2Y8T - chains A and B; structure by X-ray diffraction, 1.95 A resolution.

Chain A:
Name: Apical membrane antigen, putative
Source organism: Toxoplasma gondii
Notes: fragment: domains i/ii/iii, residues 64-484
Reference sequence: B9QC59 (B9QC59_TOXGO); residues 64-484 here = UniProt positions 64-484
Chain sequence (432 residues; row label = number of the first residue in the row):
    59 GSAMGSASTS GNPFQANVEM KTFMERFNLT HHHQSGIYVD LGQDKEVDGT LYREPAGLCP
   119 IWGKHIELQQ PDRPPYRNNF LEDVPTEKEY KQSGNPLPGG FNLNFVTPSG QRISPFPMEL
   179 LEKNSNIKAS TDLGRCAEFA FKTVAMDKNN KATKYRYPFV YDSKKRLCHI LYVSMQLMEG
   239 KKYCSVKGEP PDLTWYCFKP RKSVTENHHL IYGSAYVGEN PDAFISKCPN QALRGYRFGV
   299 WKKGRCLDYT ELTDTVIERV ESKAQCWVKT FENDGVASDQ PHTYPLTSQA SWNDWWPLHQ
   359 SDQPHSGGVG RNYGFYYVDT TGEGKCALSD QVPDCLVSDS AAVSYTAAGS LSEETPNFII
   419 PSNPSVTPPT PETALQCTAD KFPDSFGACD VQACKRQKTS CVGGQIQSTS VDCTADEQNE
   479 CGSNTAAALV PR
Unresolved in the structure: 59-67, 340-359, 422-425, 480-490
Differences from the reference sequence: expression tag (59-63, 485-490)
Disulfide bonds: Cys117-Cys286, Cys194-Cys226, Cys242-Cys255, Cys304-Cys393, Cys324-Cys384, Cys435-Cys459, Cys447-Cys471, Cys452-Cys479
Glycans and other covalent adducts: N-acetylglucosamine (NAG) linked to Asn86

Chain B:
Name: Rhoptry neck protein 2
Reference sequence: B9QQC1 (B9QQC1_TOXGO); residues 1297-1333 here correspond to UniProt positions 235-271 (UniProt number = residue number - 1062)
Chain sequence (37 residues; numbered 1297 to 1333; the number before each row is that of its first residue):
  1297 DIVQHMEDIG GAPPVSCVTN EILGVTCAPQ AIAKATX
Modified residues: 9AT ((2S,3R)-2-amino-3-hydroxy-butanamide) at position 1333
Disulfide bonds: Cys1313-Cys1323

Interface between chain A and chain B:
Pairs across the interface (93):
  Leu99(A) - Ile1305(B)
  Leu99(A) - Gly1306(B)
  Val105(A) - Pro1309(B)  hydrophobic
  Leu109(A) - Glu1303(B)
  Tyr110(A) - Glu1303(B)
  Tyr110(A) - Gly1307(B)
  Tyr110(A) - Ala1308(B)
  Tyr110(A) - Pro1309(B)
  Tyr110(A) - Pro1310(B)
  Arg111(A) - Glu1303(B)  hydrogen bond (backbone-side chain)
  Arg111(A) - Asp1304(B)  hydrogen bond (side chain-backbone)
  Val142(A) - Ile1328(B)  hydrophobic
  Pro143(A) - Ile1328(B)
  Pro143(A) - Ala1329(B)  hydrogen bond (backbone-backbone)
  Pro143(A) - Thr1332(B)
  Thr144(A) - Gln1326(B)
  Thr144(A) - Ala1327(B)
  Thr144(A) - Ala1329(B)
  Glu145(A) - Ala1327(B)  hydrogen bond (backbone-backbone)
  Glu145(A) - Ile1328(B)
  Glu145(A) - Ala1329(B)
  Glu145(A) - Lys1330(B)  hydrogen bond (side chain-backbone)
  Leu155(A) - Ala1329(B)  hydrophobic
  Leu155(A) - Thr1332(B)
  Asn162(A) - Pro1325(B)
  Asn162(A) - Ile1328(B)
  Phe163(A) - Val1311(B)
  Phe163(A) - Ser1312(B)
  Phe163(A) - Cys1313(B)
  Phe163(A) - Val1314(B)
  Phe163(A) - Thr1322(B)
  Phe163(A) - Cys1323(B)
  Phe163(A) - Ala1324(B)
  Val164(A) - Thr1322(B)
  Val164(A) - Cys1323(B)  hydrogen bond (backbone-backbone)
  Val164(A) - Pro1325(B)  hydrophobic
  Thr165(A) - Leu1319(B)
  Thr165(A) - Val1321(B)
  Thr165(A) - Thr1322(B)
  Gln169(A) - Leu1319(B)
  Arg170(A) - Leu1319(B)
  Ile171(A) - Val1314(B)  hydrophobic
  Ile171(A) - Asn1316(B)
  Ile171(A) - Leu1319(B)  hydrophobic
  Ile171(A) - Thr1322(B)
  Phe174(A) - Leu1319(B)  hydrophobic
  Asn182(A) - Ile1318(B)
  Asn184(A) - Glu1317(B)
  Asn184(A) - Ile1318(B)
  Phe197(A) - Asn1316(B)  hydrogen bond (backbone-side chain)
  Lys200(A) - Thr1315(B)
  Lys200(A) - Asn1316(B)
  Lys200(A) - Glu1317(B)  hydrogen bond (backbone-backbone)
  Thr201(A) - Val1314(B)
  Thr201(A) - Thr1315(B)
  Thr201(A) - Asn1316(B)  hydrogen bond
  Val202(A) - Val1314(B)
  Val202(A) - Thr1315(B)  hydrogen bond (backbone-backbone)
  Ala203(A) - Val1311(B)  hydrophobic
  Met204(A) - Val1311(B)
  Met204(A) - Cys1313(B)  hydrogen bond (backbone-backbone)
  Met204(A) - Val1314(B)
  Met204(A) - Thr1315(B)
  Met204(A) - Val1321(B)  hydrophobic
  Tyr213(A) - Ala1308(B)
  Tyr213(A) - Pro1309(B)
  Tyr215(A) - Val1311(B)
  Tyr215(A) - Val1314(B)  hydrophobic
  Tyr230(A) - Ala1308(B)
  Tyr230(A) - Val1311(B)  hydrogen bond (side chain-backbone)
  Tyr230(A) - Thr1332(B)
  Tyr230(A) - 9AT_1333(B)  hydrogen bond (side chain-backbone)
  Ser232(A) - Gly1306(B)
  Met233(A) - Met1302(B)  hydrophobic
  Met233(A) - Ile1305(B)
  Met233(A) - Gly1306(B)
  Met233(A) - Gly1307(B)
  Leu235(A) - Ile1305(B)
  Met236(A) - Met1302(B)  hydrophobic
  Met236(A) - Ile1305(B)  hydrophobic
  Tyr241(A) - Ile1298(B)  hydrophobic
  Tyr241(A) - His1301(B)
  Thr252(A) - Ala1331(B)
  Trp253(A) - Met1302(B)
  Trp253(A) - Ala1331(B)  hydrogen bond (side chain-backbone)
  Trp253(A) - Thr1332(B)
  Gln338(A) - Ile1305(B)
  Pro339(A) - Asp1304(B)
  Pro339(A) - Ile1305(B)  hydrophobic
  Asp360(A) - Asp1304(B)
  Gln361(A) - Gln1300(B)
  Gln361(A) - Glu1303(B)  hydrogen bond
  Gln361(A) - Asp1304(B)  hydrogen bond
Also at the interface, not in a pair above, chain A (47 interface residues in all): Tyr148, Leu161, Pro166, Ile185, Ala210, Val231, Gln234

Overview:
Chain A and chain B form an interface of 47 and 34 residues respectively; the contacts include 16 hydrogen
bonds. Among the polar pairs are Arg111(A)-Glu1303(B), Arg111(A)-Asp1304(B) and Glu145(A)-Lys1330(B).
Covalently linked N-acetylglucosamine: at Asn86(A).
Chain A is Apical membrane antigen, putative (Toxoplasma gondii) and chain B is Rhoptry neck protein 2; the
structure, Co-structure of AMA1 with a surface exposed region of RON2 from Toxoplasma gondii, was determined
by X-ray diffraction (same publication as 2Y8R and 2Y8S).
